Entry 6OVR (X-ray diffraction, 2.84 A resolution); this record covers chains C and F of the 9 polymer chains in the assembly.

Chain C:
Protein: DNA-directed RNA polymerase subunit beta
Organism: Thermus thermophilus (strain HB8 / ATCC 27634 / DSM 579)
Notes: EC 2.7.7.6
UniProt: Q8RQE9 (RPOB_THET8); residues 1-1119 here = UniProt positions 1-1119
Amino-acid sequence (1119 residues; each row starts with the number of its first residue):
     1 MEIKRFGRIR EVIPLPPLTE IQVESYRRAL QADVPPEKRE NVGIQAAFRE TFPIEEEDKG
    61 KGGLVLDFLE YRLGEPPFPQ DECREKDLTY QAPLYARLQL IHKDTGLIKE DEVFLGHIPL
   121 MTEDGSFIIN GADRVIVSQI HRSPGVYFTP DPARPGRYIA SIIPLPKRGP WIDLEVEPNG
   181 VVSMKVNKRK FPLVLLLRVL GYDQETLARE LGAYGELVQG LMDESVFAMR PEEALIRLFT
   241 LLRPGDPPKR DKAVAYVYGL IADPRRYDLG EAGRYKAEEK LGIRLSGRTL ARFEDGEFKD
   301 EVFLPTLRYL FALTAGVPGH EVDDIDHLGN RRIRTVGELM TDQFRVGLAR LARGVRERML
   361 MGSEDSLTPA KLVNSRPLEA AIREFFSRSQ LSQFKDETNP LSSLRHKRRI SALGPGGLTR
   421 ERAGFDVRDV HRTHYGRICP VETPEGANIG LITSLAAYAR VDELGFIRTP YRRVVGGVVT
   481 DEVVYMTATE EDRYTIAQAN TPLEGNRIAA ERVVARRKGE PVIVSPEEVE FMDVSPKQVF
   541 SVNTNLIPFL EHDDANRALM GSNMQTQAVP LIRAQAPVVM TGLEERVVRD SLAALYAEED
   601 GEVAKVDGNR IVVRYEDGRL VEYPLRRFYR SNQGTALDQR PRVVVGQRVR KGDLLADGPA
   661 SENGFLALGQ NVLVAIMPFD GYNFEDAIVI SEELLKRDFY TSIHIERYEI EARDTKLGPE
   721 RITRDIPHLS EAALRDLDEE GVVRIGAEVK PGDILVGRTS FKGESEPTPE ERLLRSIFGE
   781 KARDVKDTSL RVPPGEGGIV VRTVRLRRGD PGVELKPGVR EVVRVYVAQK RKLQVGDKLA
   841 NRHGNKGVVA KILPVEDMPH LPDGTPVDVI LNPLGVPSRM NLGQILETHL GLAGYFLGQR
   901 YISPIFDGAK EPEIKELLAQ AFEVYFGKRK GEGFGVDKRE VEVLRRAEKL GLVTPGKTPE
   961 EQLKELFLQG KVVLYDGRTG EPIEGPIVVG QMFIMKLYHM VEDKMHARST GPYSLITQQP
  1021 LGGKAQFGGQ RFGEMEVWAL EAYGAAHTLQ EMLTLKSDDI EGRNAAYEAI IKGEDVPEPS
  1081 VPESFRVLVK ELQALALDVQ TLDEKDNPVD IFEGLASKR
Not modelled in the structure: 57-63, 421-424, 1119
Ligand contacts: pyrophosphate (POP): D686, S878, R879

Chain F:
Protein: RNA polymerase sigma factor SigA
Organism: Thermus thermophilus (strain HB8 / ATCC 27634 / DSM 579)
UniProt: Q5SKW1 (Q5SKW1_THET8); residues 1-423 here = UniProt positions 1-423
Amino-acid sequence (423 residues; each row starts with the number of its first residue):
     1 MKKSKRKNAQ AQEAQETEVL VQEEAEELPE FPEGEPDPDL EDPDLTLEDD LLDLPEEGEG
    61 LDLEEEEEDL PIPKISTSDP VRQYLHEIGQ VPLLTLEEEV ELARKVEEGM EAIKKLSEIT
   121 GLDPDLIREV VRAKILGSAR VRHIPGLKET LDPKTVEEID QKLKSLPKEH KRYLHIAREG
   181 EAARQHLIEA NLRLVVSIAK KYTGRGLSFL DLIQEGNQGL IRAVEKFEYK RRFKFSTYAT
   241 WWIRQAINRA IADQARTIRI PVHMVETINK LSRTARQLQQ ELGREPTYEE IAEAMGPGWD
   301 AKRVEETLKI AQEPVSLETP IGDEKDSFYG DFIPDEHLPS PVDAATQSLL SEELEKALSK
   361 LSEREAMVLK LRKGLIDGRE HTLEEVGAFF GVTRERIRQI ENKALRKLKY HESRTRKLRD
   421 FLD
Not modelled in the structure: 1-77

Chain C / chain F interface:
Pairs across the interface (66; chain C residue first):
  Y95(C) - G283(F)
  F114(C) - Q279(F)
  F114(C) - Q280(F)
  F114(C) - G283(F)
  F114(C) - R284(F)
  H117(C) - G283(F)
  H117(C) - R284(F)
  R243(C) - R82(F)
  P244(C) - R82(F)  hydrogen bond (backbone-side chain)
  R353(C) - K201(F)
  R353(C) - T203(F)
  M361(C) - K201(F)
  A370(C) - Q280(F)  hydrogen bond (backbone-side chain)
  V373(C) - Q280(F)  hydrogen bond (backbone-side chain)
  N374(C) - R276(F)  hydrogen bond
  S375(C) - Q279(F)  hydrogen bond
  R376(C) - R276(F)
  R376(C) - Q279(F)  hydrogen bond
  R376(C) - E285(F)  salt bridge
  E379(C) - Q279(F)  hydrogen bond
  D714(C) - K302(F)  salt bridge
  D714(C) - K309(F)
  H728(C) - L422(F)  hydrogen bond (side chain-backbone)
  H728(C) - D423(F)
  P769(C) - G374(F)
  P769(C) - G378(F)
  P769(C) - E380(F)
  E770(C) - Q347(F)  hydrogen bond
  E770(C) - L375(F)
  L773(C) - K373(F)
  L774(C) - L350(F)  hydrophobic
  L774(C) - F421(F)  hydrophobic
  R775(C) - L422(F)
  S776(C) - K373(F)
  I777(C) - L408(F)  hydrophobic
  I777(C) - K409(F)
  F778(C) - L418(F)
  F778(C) - R419(F)
  F778(C) - L422(F)  hydrophobic
  E780(C) - L422(F)
  R808(C) - K302(F)
  R808(C) - E305(F)  salt bridge
  E814(C) - T287(F)  hydrogen bond
  E814(C) - Y288(F)
  L815(C) - Y288(F)  hydrogen bond (backbone-side chain)
  P817(C) - Y288(F)
  P817(C) - E305(F)
  G818(C) - E305(F)  hydrogen bond (backbone-side chain)
  Y1013(C) - P334(F)
  Y1013(C) - D335(F)  hydrogen bond (backbone-backbone)
  Y1013(C) - P341(F)
  L1015(C) - I333(F)
  L1015(C) - P334(F)
  L1015(C) - D335(F)
  Q1018(C) - D335(F)  hydrogen bond
  Q1018(C) - L338(F)
  L1021(C) - D331(F)
  Q1026(C) - F332(F)
  R1063(C) - P341(F)
  N1064(C) - S340(F)
  N1064(C) - P341(F)
  N1064(C) - A344(F)
  Y1067(C) - P341(F)  hydrophobic
  Y1067(C) - V342(F)
  Y1067(C) - A345(F)  hydrophobic
  E1068(C) - S348(F)
Other interface residues (no listed pair), chain C (51 interface residues in all): P93, G245, D246, R358, K371, R772, K816, V819, T1010, P1012, S1014, I1060, I1071
Other interface residues (no listed pair), chain F (49 interface residues in all): K200, L308, Q312, G330, P339, E352, L354, L405, E412

Overview:
Chain C and chain F form an interface of 51 and 49 residues respectively, with 14 hydrogen bonds and 3 salt
bridges. Among the polar pairs are R376(C)-E285(F), D714(C)-K302(F) and R808(C)-E305(F). Ligands of chain C:
pyrophosphate.
Here chain C is DNA-directed RNA polymerase subunit beta and chain F is RNA polymerase sigma factor SigA, both
from Thermus thermophilus (strain HB8 / ATCC 27634 / DSM 579). Entry 6OVR (X-ray crystal structure of a
bacterial reiterative transcription complex of pyrG promoter variant -1G) was determined by X-ray diffraction
together with 6OVY, 6OW3, 6OY5, 6OY6, 6OY7, 6P70 and 6P71 from the same study.
